PDB entry 4EKX | X-ray diffraction, 1.75 A resolution | chains B and A of the 4 polymer chains in the assembly

[Chain B]
Molecule: Interleukin-18
From: Homo sapiens
UniProt: Q14116 (IL18_HUMAN); residues 1-157 here correspond to UniProt positions 37-193 (UniProt number = residue number + 36)
Amino-acid sequence (157 residues; each row starts with the number of its first residue):
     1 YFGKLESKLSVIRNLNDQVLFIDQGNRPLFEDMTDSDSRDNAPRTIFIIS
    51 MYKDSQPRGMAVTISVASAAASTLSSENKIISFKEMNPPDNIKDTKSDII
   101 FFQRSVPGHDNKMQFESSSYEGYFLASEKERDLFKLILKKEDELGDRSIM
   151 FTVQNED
Not modelled in the structure: 34-43, 70, 141-142, 156-157
Construct notes: engineered mutation Ser38 (Cys74 in Q14116), Ala67 (Lys103 in Q14116), Ser68 (Cys104 in Q14116), Ala69 (Glu105 in Q14116), Ala70 (Lys106 in Q14116), Ala71 (Ile107 in Q14116), Ser76 (Cys112 in Q14116), Ser127 (Cys163 in Q14116)
From the paper describing this entry:
  - contacts within the chain: Leu5-Lys53 (hydrophobic contact), Tyr1-Ser55 (hydrogen bond)
  - conformationally variable residues (side-chain flip): Tyr1
  - mutagenesis - Y1A, S105R, D110A: unchanged binding to ECTV-IL18BP
  - specificity-determining residues: Ser105, Asp110
  - mutagenesis - P57R/S105R: abolished binding to 14L protein (chain A)
  - mutagenesis - P57R/S105R: decreased binding to ECTV-IL18BP

[Chain A]
Molecule: 14L protein
From: Yaba-like disease virus
UniProt: Q9DHU8 (Q9DHU8_YLDV); numbering as in UniProt (aligned over 22-136)
Amino-acid sequence (116 residues; numbered 21 to 136; the number before each row is that of its first residue):
    21 MVKTRSVNIHVPVKETSKVVLECRGDSYFRHFSYVYWIIGKNKTVDQLPP
    71 NSGYRERIYLFKKPHRSENRPRADLILTNITDEMRNEKLTCVLIDPKDPL
   121 KESVILSKIWNSVYKI
Not modelled in the structure: 21-23, 81-88, 133-136
Construct notes: expression tag (21); engineered mutation Ser87 (Cys in Q9DHU8), Ser132 (Cys in Q9DHU8)
Disulfides: Cys43-Cys111
From the paper describing this entry:
  - self-association interface (contacts with another copy of this molecule); pairs are residue here / residue on that copy: Ile29-Val33 (hydrophobic contact), His30-Pro32, Val31-Val33 (hydrophobic contact), Val33-Val124 (hydrophobic contact), Glu42-Glu42 (hydrogen bond), Glu42-Arg44 (hydrogen bond), Ile29, Val31, Glu122
  - contacts within the chain: Glu42-Arg44 (hydrogen bond), Thr64-Gln67 (hydrogen bond)
  - mutagenesis - H30A/V33R/E42R/T64F/C132S, H30A/V33R/E42R/Y54A/C132S, H30A/V33R/E42R/I114A/C132S (1.8-fold), H30A/V33R/E42R/F52A/C132S: unchanged binding to Interleukin-18 (chain B)
  - specificity-determining residues: Pro116

[How chain B and chain A interact]
Contacting residue pairs (46):
  Tyr1(B) - Thr64(A)
  Tyr1(B) - Asp66(A)
  Tyr1(B) - Gln67(A)
  Leu5(B) - Tyr54(A)  hydrophobic
  Leu5(B) - Ile78(A)  hydrophobic
  Lys8(B) - His51(A)  hydrogen bond
  Ile49(B) - Phe52(A)  hydrophobic
  Met51(B) - His51(A)
  Met51(B) - Phe52(A)  hydrophobic
  Met51(B) - Tyr54(A)  hydrophobic
  Tyr52(B) - Tyr54(A)  hydrogen bond (backbone-side chain)
  Lys53(B) - Tyr56(A)
  Lys53(B) - Thr64(A)
  Lys53(B) - Asp66(A)  salt bridge
  Lys53(B) - Glu76(A)  salt bridge
  Lys53(B) - Ile78(A)
  Asp54(B) - Tyr56(A)  hydrogen bond (backbone-side chain)
  Asp54(B) - Ile58(A)
  Ser55(B) - Ile58(A)
  Ser55(B) - Asn62(A)
  Ser55(B) - Thr64(A)
  Ser55(B) - Gln67(A)
  Pro57(B) - Tyr56(A)
  Pro57(B) - Ile58(A)  hydrophobic
  Pro57(B) - Val112(A)  hydrophobic
  Pro57(B) - Pro119(A)
  Arg58(B) - Pro119(A)
  Gly59(B) - Ile114(A)
  Gly59(B) - Pro119(A)
  Met60(B) - Phe52(A)  hydrophobic
  Met60(B) - Tyr54(A)
  Met60(B) - Ile114(A)  hydrophobic
  Met60(B) - Asp115(A)
  Ala61(B) - Tyr54(A)
  Gln103(B) - Phe52(A)
  Gln103(B) - Pro116(A)
  Arg104(B) - Pro116(A)
  Ser105(B) - Phe49(A)
  Ser105(B) - Pro116(A)  hydrogen bond (backbone-backbone)
  Ser105(B) - Lys117(A)
  Asp110(B) - Tyr48(A)  hydrogen bond
  Asp110(B) - Phe49(A)
  Asp110(B) - Lys117(A)  salt bridge
  Met113(B) - Pro116(A)  hydrophobic
  Asn155(B) - His51(A)
  Asn155(B) - Phe52(A)
Interface residues without a listed pair, chain B (21 interface residues in all): Val153
Interface residues without a listed pair, chain A (20 interface residues in all): Lys121
The authors on this interface:
  - specific contacts: Tyr1(B)-Gln67(A) (hydrophobic contact), Lys53(B)-Asp66(A) (salt bridge), Lys53(B)-Glu76(A) (salt bridge), Met60(B)-Pro116(A) (hydrophobic contact), Gln103(B)-Pro116(A) (hydrophobic contact), Ser105(B)-Lys117(A), Ser105(B)-Pro116(A) (hydrogen bond), Asp110(B)-Lys117(A), Asp110(B)-Tyr48(A) (hydrogen bond), Met113(B)-Pro116(A) (hydrophobic contact), Tyr56(A)-Asp54(B), Thr64(A)-Lys53(B) (hydrophobic contact)
  - interface residues, chain B: Tyr1(B), Leu5(B), Lys53(B), Asp54(B), Ser55(B), Pro57(B)
  - interface residues, chain A: Phe52(A), Tyr54(A), Ile114(A), Pro119(A)

[In short]
Chain B and chain A form an interface of 21 and 20 residues respectively; the contacts include 5 hydrogen
bonds and 3 salt bridges. Polar contacts include Lys53(B)-Asp66(A), Lys53(B)-Glu76(A) and Asp110(B)-Lys117(A).
The paper describes hydrophobic contacts between Tyr1(B) and Gln67(A), Met60(B) and Pro116(A) and Gln103(B)
and Pro116(A) among others; salt bridges between Lys53(B) and Asp66(A) and Lys53(B) and Glu76(A); contacts
between Ser105(B) and Lys117(A), Asp110(B) and Lys117(A) and Tyr56(A) and Asp54(B). The paper reports that
P57R/S105R of chain B abolish binding to 14L protein (chain A); interface residues Tyr1(B), Leu5(B) and
Phe52(A) among others; 8 substitutions were tested in all.
Here chain B is Interleukin-18 (Homo sapiens) and chain A is 14L protein (Yaba-like disease virus). Entry 4EKX
(Crystal Structure of YLDV 14L IL-18 Binding Protein in Complex with Human IL-18) was determined by X-ray
diffraction (same publication as 4EEE).
